Entry 5YNM (X-ray diffraction, 1.68 A resolution); this record covers chains A and B.

Chain A:
Molecule: nsp16 protein
Organism: Human betacoronavirus 2c EMC/2012
UniProtKB: K0BWD0 (K0BWD0_9BETC); residues 1-303 here correspond to UniProt positions 6776-7078 (UniProt number = residue number + 6775)
Sequence (303 residues; numbered 1 to 303; the number before each row is that of its first residue):
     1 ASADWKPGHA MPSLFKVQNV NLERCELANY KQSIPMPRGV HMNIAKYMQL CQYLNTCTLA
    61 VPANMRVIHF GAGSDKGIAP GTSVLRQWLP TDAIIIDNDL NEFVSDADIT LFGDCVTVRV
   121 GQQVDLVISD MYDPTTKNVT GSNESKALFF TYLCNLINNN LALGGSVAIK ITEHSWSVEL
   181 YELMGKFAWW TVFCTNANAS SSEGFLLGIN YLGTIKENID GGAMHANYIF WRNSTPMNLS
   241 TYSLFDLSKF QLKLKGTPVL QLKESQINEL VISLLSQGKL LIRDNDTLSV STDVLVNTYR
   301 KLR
Unresolved in the structure: 140, 287-288, 294-303
Residues lining bound ligands:
  - 7-methyl-gpppa (GTA; p1-7-methylguanosine-P3-adenosine-5',5'-triphosphate): Cys25, Glu26, Leu27, Tyr30, Lys46, Asp130, Tyr132, Pro134, Lys137, Val139, Lys170, Thr172, Glu173, His174, Ser175, Asn198, Ser201, Ser202, Glu203
  - S-adenosylmethionine (SAM): Asn43, Tyr47, His69, Gly71, Ala72, Gly73, Ser74, Ala79, Pro80, Gly81, Asn98, Asp99, Leu100, Asn101, Gly113, Asp114, Cys115, Asp130, Met131, Tyr132, Phe149

Chain B:
Molecule: nsp10 protein
Organism: Human betacoronavirus 2c EMC/2012
UniProtKB: K4LC41 (K4LC41_9BETC); residues 1-140 here correspond to UniProt positions 4238-4377 (UniProt number = residue number + 4237)
Sequence (140 residues; each row starts with the number of its first residue):
     1 AGSNTEFASN SSVLSLVNFT VDPQKAYLDF VNAGGAPLTN CVKMLTPKTG TGIAISVKPE
    61 STADQETYGG ASVCLYCRAH IEHPDVSGVC KYKGKFVQIP AQCVRDPVGF CLSNTPCNVC
   121 QYWIGYGCNC DSLRQAALPQ
Unresolved in the structure: 1-10, 131-140
Ion coordination: Zn2+ site 1: Cys74, Cys77, His83, Cys90; Zn2+ site 2: Cys117, Cys120, Cys128, Cys130

Chain A / chain B interface:
Pairs across the interface - 48 pairs, chain A then chain B:
  Pro37(A) - Leu45(B)  hydrophobic
  Arg38(A) - Lys43(B)
  Gly39(A) - Lys43(B)
  Val40(A) - Lys43(B)
  Val40(A) - Leu45(B)  hydrophobic
  His41(A) - Asn40(B)  hydrogen bond
  His41(A) - Cys41(B)
  Ile44(A) - Val42(B)  hydrophobic
  Ile44(A) - Lys43(B)
  Met48(A) - Leu45(B)
  Lys76(A) - Asn40(B)
  Ile78(A) - Asn40(B)
  Ile78(A) - Val42(B)  hydrophobic
  Ile78(A) - Arg78(B)
  Pro80(A) - Val42(B)  hydrophobic
  Ser83(A) - Met44(B)
  Ser83(A) - Gly69(B)
  Ser83(A) - Phe96(B)
  Val84(A) - Met44(B)
  Arg86(A) - Lys58(B)  hydrogen bond (backbone-side chain)
  Arg86(A) - Gly94(B)
  Arg86(A) - Phe96(B)
  Gln87(A) - Met44(B)
  Gln87(A) - Leu45(B)  hydrogen bond (side chain-backbone)
  Gln87(A) - Lys58(B)  hydrogen bond (backbone-side chain)
  Gln87(A) - Pro59(B)
  Gln87(A) - Phe96(B)
  Trp88(A) - Lys58(B)
  Leu89(A) - Lys58(B)  hydrogen bond (backbone-side chain)
  Thr91(A) - Val57(B)
  Thr91(A) - Lys58(B)
  Glu102(A) - His80(B)  salt bridge
  Phe103(A) - His80(B)
  Val104(A) - Cys77(B)
  Val104(A) - His80(B)
  Ser105(A) - Ala71(B)
  Ser105(A) - Lys93(B)  hydrogen bond (backbone-side chain)
  Asp106(A) - Gly69(B)
  Asp106(A) - Gly70(B)  hydrogen bond (side chain-backbone)
  Asp106(A) - Ala71(B)  hydrogen bond (side chain-backbone)
  Asp106(A) - Lys93(B)
  Asp106(A) - Gly94(B)  hydrogen bond (side chain-backbone)
  Asp106(A) - Lys95(B)
  Ala107(A) - Lys93(B)
  Leu244(A) - Leu45(B)  hydrophobic
  Leu247(A) - Leu45(B)
  Leu247(A) - Thr46(B)
  Gln251(A) - Lys58(B)
Interface residues without a listed pair, chain A (28 interface residues in all): Pro90, Thr110
Interface residues without a listed pair, chain B (22 interface residues in all): Pro47, Tyr92

In short:
28 residues of chain A face 22 of chain B across their interface; the contacts include 9 hydrogen bonds and 1
salt bridge. Polar contacts include Glu102(A)-His80(B), His41(A)-Asn40(B) and Arg86(A)-Lys58(B). Ligands of
chain A: S-adenosylmethionine and 7-methyl-gpppa.
Chain A is nsp16 protein and chain B is nsp10 protein, both from Human betacoronavirus 2c EMC/2012; the
structure, Crystal structure of MERS-CoV nsp16/nsp10 complex bound to SAM and m7GpppA, was determined by X-ray
diffraction.
